PDB entry 4WG7 | X-ray diffraction, 1.70 A resolution | chain A

== Chain A ==
Protein: Lysozyme C
From: Gallus gallus
Notes: EC 3.2.1.17
UniProtKB: P00698 (LYSC_CHICK); residues -17 to 129 here correspond to UniProt positions 1-147 (UniProt number = residue number + 18)
Sequence (147 residues; numbered -17 to 129; the number before each row is that of its first residue; numbers below 1 keep their minus sign (Met-17 is residue -17)):
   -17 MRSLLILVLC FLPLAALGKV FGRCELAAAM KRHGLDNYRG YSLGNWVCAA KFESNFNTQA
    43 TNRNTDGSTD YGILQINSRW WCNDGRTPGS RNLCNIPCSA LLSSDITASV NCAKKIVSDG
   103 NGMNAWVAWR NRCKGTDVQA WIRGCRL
Disordered / not traced: -17 to 0
Disulfide bonds: Cys6-Cys127, Cys30-Cys115, Cys64-Cys80, Cys76-Cys94
Curated features (UniProtKB/Swiss-Prot):
  - active site: Glu35, Asp52
  - binding site (substrate): Asp101

== Summary ==
Curated annotation (UniProt) lists active-site residues Glu35 and Asp52 and substrate-binding residue Asp101.
Chain A is Lysozyme C (Gallus gallus); the structure, Room-temperature crystal structure of lysozyme, was
determined by X-ray diffraction (same publication as 4WG1, 4WL6 and 4WL7).
